Entry 1UU9 (X-ray diffraction, 1.95 A resolution); this record covers chain A.

# Chain A
Molecule: 3-phosphoinositide dependent protein kinase-1
Organism: Spodoptera frugiperda
Notes: EC 2.7.1.37; fragment: kinase domain, residues 22-307
UniProtKB: O15530 (PDPK_HUMAN); residues 72-357 here correspond to UniProt positions 22-307 (UniProt number = residue number - 50)
Amino-acid sequence (286 residues; each row starts with the number of its first residue):
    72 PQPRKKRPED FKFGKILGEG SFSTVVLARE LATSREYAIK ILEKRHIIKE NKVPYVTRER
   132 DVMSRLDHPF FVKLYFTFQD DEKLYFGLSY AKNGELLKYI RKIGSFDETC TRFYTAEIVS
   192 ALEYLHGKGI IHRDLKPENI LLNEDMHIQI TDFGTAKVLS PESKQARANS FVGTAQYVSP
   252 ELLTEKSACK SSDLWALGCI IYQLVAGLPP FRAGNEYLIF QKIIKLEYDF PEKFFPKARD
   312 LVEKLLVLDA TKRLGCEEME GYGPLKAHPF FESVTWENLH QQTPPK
Not modelled in the structure: 231-239
Modified / non-standard residues: Ser241 (phosphoserine; SEP)
Ligand contacts: BI3 (3-[1-(3-aminopropyl)-1H-indol-3-yl]-4-(1H-indol-3-yl)-1H-pyrrole-2,5-dione): Leu88, Gly89, Val96, Ala109, Lys111, Glu130, Val143, Leu159, Ser160, Tyr161, Ala162, Glu166, Glu209, Asn210, Leu212, Thr222, Asp223
Reported in the primary citation:
  - binding site for BI3: Val96, Lys111, Leu159, Ser160, Ala162, Thr222
  - conformationally variable residues: Val96, Leu212
  - mutagenesis - V143T, L159M: increased binding to BI3
  - mutagenesis - A162V, T222A: unchanged binding to BI3
  - mutagenesis - E166D: decreased binding to BI3

# Overview
Chain A binds compound BI3. The paper reports a binding site for BI3 at Val96, Lys111 and Leu159 among others;
V143T and L159M increase binding to BI3; 5 substitutions were tested in all.
Chain A is 3-phosphoinositide dependent protein kinase-1 (Spodoptera frugiperda); the structure, Structure of
human PDK1 kinase domain in complex with BIM-3, was determined by X-ray diffraction, deposited together with
1UU3, 1UU7, 1UU8 and 1UVR.
